Entry 5FEB (X-ray diffraction, 1.35 A resolution); this record covers chain A.

== Chain A ==
Molecule: Sodium channel subunit beta-2
Source organism: Homo sapiens
Reference sequence: O60939 (SCN2B_HUMAN); residues 30-151 here = UniProt positions 30-151
Amino-acid sequence (125 residues; row label = number of the first residue in the row):
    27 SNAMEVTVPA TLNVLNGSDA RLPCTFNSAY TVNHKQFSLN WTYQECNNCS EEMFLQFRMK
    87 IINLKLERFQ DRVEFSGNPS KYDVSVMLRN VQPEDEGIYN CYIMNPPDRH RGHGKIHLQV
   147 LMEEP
Not modelled in the structure: 149-151
Sequence notes: expression tag (27-29); engineered mutation A55 (Cys in O60939)
Cystine bridges: C50-C127, C72-C75
Curated features (UniProtKB/Swiss-Prot):
  - site (Binds SCN2A): Y56, R135
  - glycosylation (N-linked (GlcNAc...) asparagine): N42, N66, N74
From the paper describing this entry:
  - conformationally variable residues (loop rearrangement): Q70 to E77
  - mutagenesis - C72A/C75A: unchanged localization

== Overview ==
The paper reports that C72A/C75A leave localization unchanged; conformational variability at Q70.
Chain A is Sodium channel subunit beta-2 (Homo sapiens); the structure, Crystal structure of the Voltage-gated
Sodium Channel Beta 2 subunit extracellular domain, was determined by X-ray diffraction, deposited together
with 5FDY.
